5LRS - chains B and D of the 4 polymer chains in the assembly; structure by X-ray diffraction, 2.90 A resolution.

== Chain B ==
Molecule: Listeriolysin positive regulatory factor A
Source organism: Listeria monocytogenes
UniProt: Q4TVQ0 (Q4TVQ0_LISMN); residue numbers follow UniProt; this construct covers 1-237
Sequence (237 residues; row label = number of the first residue in the row):
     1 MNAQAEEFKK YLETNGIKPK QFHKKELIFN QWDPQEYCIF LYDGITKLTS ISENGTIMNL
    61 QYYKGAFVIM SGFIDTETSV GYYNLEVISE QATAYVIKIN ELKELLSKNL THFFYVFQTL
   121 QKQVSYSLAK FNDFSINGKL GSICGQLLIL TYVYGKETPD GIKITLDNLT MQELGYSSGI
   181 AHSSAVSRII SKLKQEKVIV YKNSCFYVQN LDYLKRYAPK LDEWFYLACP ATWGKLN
Not modelled in the structure: 1
Small-molecule neighbours: glutathione (GSH): Gln61, Tyr62, Tyr63, Lys64, Gly65, Ala66, Phe67, Lys122, Gln123, Tyr126, Ile149, Leu150, Val153, Tyr154, Trp224, Cys229
What the authors report for this chain:
  - binding site for the 30-nt DNA strand: His182, Ser184, Ser187, Arg188, Lys194, Tyr201
  - mutagenesis - Y154C: decreased expression in response to host cytosol (citing earlier work)

== Chain D ==
Molecule: 30-nt DNA strand
Sequence (30 nucleotides; row label = number of the first residue in the row; note: 1 number in that range is skipped by the numbering (no residue carries it; nothing is unmodelled there); numbers below 1 keep their minus sign (DT-15 is residue -15)):
   -15 TATCGTCGTT AACAA
     1 ATGTTAATGC CTCAA

== Interface between chain B and chain D ==
Contacting residue pairs (10):
  Thr170(B) with DG-8(D), phosphate contact
  Met171(B) with DG-8(D), hydrogen bond to the phosphate; DT-7(D), phosphate contact
  Ser184(B) with DT-6(D), base contact
  Ser187(B) with DT-7(D), hydrogen bond to the phosphate; DT-6(D), base contact
  Ser191(B) with DT-6(D), hydrogen bond to the phosphate
  Lys194(B) with DT-7(D), salt bridge to the phosphate
  Tyr201(B) with DG-8(D), sugar contact; DT-7(D), phosphate contact
Other interface residues (no listed pair), chain B (10 interface residues in all): Leu169, Gln172, Arg188
Other interface residues (no listed pair), chain D (6 interface residues in all): DC-9, DA-5, DA-4

== Summary ==
The interface between chain B and chain D involves 10 residues on one side and 6 on the other; the contacts
include 3 hydrogen bonds and 1 salt bridge. Among the polar pairs are Met171(B)-DG-8(D), Ser187(B)-DT-7(D) and
Ser191(B)-DT-6(D). The paper reports a binding site for the 30-nt DNA strand at His182(B), Ser184(B) and
Ser187(B) among others; Y154C of chain B reduces expression in response to host cytosol.
Here chain B is Listeriolysin positive regulatory factor A (Listeria monocytogenes) and chain D is a 30-nt DNA
strand. Entry 5LRS (The Transcriptional Regulator PrfA from Listeria Monocytogenes in complex with glutathione
and a 30-bp operator PrfA-box ...) was determined by X-ray diffraction, deposited together with 5LEJ and 5LEK.
